Entry 6XF8 (electron microscopy, 6.50 A resolution (low resolution: residue-level contacts below are approximate; hydrogen-bond / salt-bridge calls are withheld)); this record covers chains E and B of the 9 polymer chains in the assembly.

== Chain E ==
Name: Inner capsid protein sigma-2
From: Reovirus type 1 (strain Lang)
Reference sequence: P11314 (SIGM2_REOVL); residues 2-418 here = UniProt positions 2-418
Chain sequence (417 residues; row label = number of the first residue in the row):
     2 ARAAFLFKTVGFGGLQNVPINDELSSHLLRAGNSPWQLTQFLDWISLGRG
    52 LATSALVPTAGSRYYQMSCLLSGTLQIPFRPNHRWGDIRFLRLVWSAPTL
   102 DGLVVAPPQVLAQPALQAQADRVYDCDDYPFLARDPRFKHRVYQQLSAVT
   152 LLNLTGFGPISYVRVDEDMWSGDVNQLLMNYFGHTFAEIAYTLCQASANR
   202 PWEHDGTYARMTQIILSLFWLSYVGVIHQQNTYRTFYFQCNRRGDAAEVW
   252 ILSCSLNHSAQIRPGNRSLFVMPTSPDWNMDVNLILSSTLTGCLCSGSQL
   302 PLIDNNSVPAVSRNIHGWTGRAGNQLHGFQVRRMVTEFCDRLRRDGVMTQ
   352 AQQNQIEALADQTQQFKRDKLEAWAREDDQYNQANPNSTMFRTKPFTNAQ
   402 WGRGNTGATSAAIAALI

== Chain B ==
Name: Inner capsid protein lambda-1
From: Reovirus type 1 (strain Lang)
Notes: EC 3.6.4.13
Reference sequence: Q9WAB2 (LMBD1_REOVL); numbering as in UniProt (aligned over 217-1275)
Chain sequence (1059 residues; numbered 217 to 1275; the number before each row is that of its first residue):
   217 QRHITEFISSWQNHPIVQVSADVENKKTAQLLHADTPRLVTWDAGLCTSF
   267 KIVPIVPAQVPQDVLAYTFFTSSYAIQSPFPEAAVSRIVVHTRWASNVDF
   317 DRDSSVIMAPPTENNIHLFKQLLNTETLSVRGANPLMFRANVLHMLLEFV
   367 LDNLYLNRHTGFSQDHTPFTEGANLRSLPGPDAEKWYSIMYPTRMGTPNV
   417 SKICNFVASCVRNRVGRFDRAQMMNGAMSEWVDVFETSDALTVSIRGRWM
   467 ARLARMNINPTEIEWALTECAQGYVTVTSPYAPSVNRLMPYRISNAERQI
   517 SQIIRIMNIGNNATVIQPVLQDISVLLQRISPLQIDPTIISNTMSTVSES
   567 TTQTLSPASSILGKLRPSNSDFSSFRVALAGWLYNGVVTTVIDDSSYPKD
   617 GGSVTSLENLWDFFILALALPLTTDPCAPVKAFMTLANMMVGFETIPMDN
   667 QIYTQSRRASAFSTPHTWPRCFMNIQLISPIDAPILRQWAEIIHRYWPNP
   717 SQIRYGAPNVFGSANLFTPPEVLLLPIDHQPANVTTPTLDFTNELTNWRA
   767 RVCELMKNLVDNQRYQPGWTQSLVSSMRGTLDKLKLIKSMTPMYLQQLAP
   817 VELAVIAPMLPFPPFQVPYVRLDRDRVPTMVGVTRQSRDTITQPALSLST
   867 TNTTVGVPLALDARAITVALLSGKYPPDLVTNVWYADAIYPMYADTEVFS
   917 NLQRDMITCEAVQTLVTLVAQISETQYPVDRYLDWIPSLRASAATAATFA
   967 EWVNTSMKTAFDLSDMLLEPLLSGDPRMTQLAIQYQQYNGRTFNVIPEMP
  1017 GSVIADCVQLTAEVFNHEYNLFGIARGDIIIGRVQSTHLWSPLAPPPDLV
  1067 FDRDTPGVHIFGRDCRISFGMNGAAPMIRDETGMMVPFEGNWIFPLALWQ
  1117 MNTRYFNQQFDAWIKTGELRIRIEMGAYPYMLHYYDPRQYANAWNLTSAW
  1167 LEEITPTSIPSVPFMVPISSDHDISSAPAVQYIISTEYNDRSLFCTNSSS
  1217 PQTIAGPDKHIPVERYNILTNPDAPPTQIQLPEVVDLYNVVTRYAYETPP
  1267 ITAVVMGVP
Disordered / not traced: 217-240, 584-587

== How chain E and chain B interact ==
Residue-residue contacts (61; chain E residue first):
  S27(E) - D946(B)
  R31(E) - D1022(B)
  A32(E) - Q929(B)
  A32(E) - A1021(B)
  N34(E) - Y943(B)
  S35(E) - E1014(B)
  Q38(E) - E1014(B)
  Q38(E) - M1015(B)
  Q38(E) - P1016(B)
  Q38(E) - G1017(B)
  W45(E) - A467(B)
  G49(E) - T1243(B)
  R85(E) - Q859(B)
  W86(E) - Q859(B)
  G87(E) - Q859(B)
  W96(E) - Q859(B)
  S97(E) - Q859(B)
  S97(E) - P860(B)
  D102(E) - E1014(B)
  V105(E) - T858(B)
  V106(E) - Q942(B)
  V106(E) - Y943(B)
  V106(E) - P944(B)
  V175(E) - Y497(B)
  N176(E) - Y497(B)
  Q177(E) - Y497(B)
  L178(E) - T477(B)
  L178(E) - W481(B)
  L178(E) - Y497(B)
  L179(E) - Y497(B)
  M180(E) - Y497(B)
  M180(E) - A498(B)
  M180(E) - P499(B)
  N181(E) - N475(B)
  N181(E) - T477(B)
  N181(E) - Y497(B)
  N181(E) - S500(B)
  Y182(E) - S500(B)
  F183(E) - M440(B)
  F183(E) - A498(B)
  F183(E) - P499(B)
  F183(E) - S500(B)
  F183(E) - V501(B)
  G184(E) - S500(B)
  G184(E) - N502(B)
  H185(E) - S500(B)
  H185(E) - V501(B)
  H185(E) - N502(B)
  Y192(E) - A467(B)
  Y192(E) - A470(B)
  Y192(E) - R471(B)
  Q196(E) - R471(B)
  Q196(E) - N473(B)
  Q196(E) - R508(B)
  N200(E) - R508(B)
  R201(E) - P724(B)
  R201(E) - N725(B)
  R243(E) - D435(B)
  S254(E) - M440(B)
  C255(E) - M440(B)
  F367(E) - P1241(B)
Also at the interface, not in a pair above, chain E (43 interface residues in all): W37, R50, V95, A98, P108, D174, T186, L253
Also at the interface, not in a pair above, chain B (42 interface residues in all): F434, R436, W447, M472, V726, L862, T933, T1258

== Summary ==
The interface between chain E and chain B involves 43 residues on one side and 42 on the other.
Here chain E is Inner capsid protein sigma-2 and chain B is Inner capsid protein lambda-1, both from Reovirus
type 1 (strain Lang). Entry 6XF8 (DLP 5 fold) was determined by electron microscopy together with 6XF7, 6ZTS,
6ZTY and 6ZTZ from the same study.
